2NXD - chains B and P of the 3 polymer chains in the assembly; structure by X-ray diffraction, 2.00 A resolution.

[Chain B]
Name: Protease retropepsin
Source organism: HIV-1 M:B_ARV2/SF2
Notes: EC 3.4.23.16
UniProtKB: O38732 (O38732_9HIV1); numbering as in UniProt (aligned over 1-99)
Chain sequence (99 residues; each row starts with the number of its first residue):
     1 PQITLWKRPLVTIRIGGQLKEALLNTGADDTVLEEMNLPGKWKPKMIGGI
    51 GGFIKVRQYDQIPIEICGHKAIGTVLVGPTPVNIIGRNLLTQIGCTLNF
Construct notes: engineered mutation K7 (Gln in O38732), N25 (Asp in O38732)

[Chain P]
Name: Analogue of RT-RH pol protease substrate peptide
Notes: fragment: decapeptide fragment; engineered mutation(s): EP3D/TP2I//VP2'L
Chain sequence (10 residues; row label = number of the first residue in the row):
     1 GADIFYLDGA
Not modelled in the structure: 1, 10

[How chain B and chain P interact]
Pairs across the interface - 24 pairs, chain B then chain P:
  R8(B) with D3(P); F5(P)
  L23(B) with F5(P), hydrophobic
  N25(B) with F5(P), hydrogen bond (side chain-backbone)
  G27(B) with Y6(P); L7(P), hydrogen bond (backbone-backbone)
  A28(B) with L7(P)
  D29(B) with L7(P), hydrogen bond (backbone-backbone); D8(P); G9(P), hydrogen bond (side chain-backbone)
  D30(B) with L7(P); G9(P)
  V32(B) with L7(P), hydrophobic
  K45(B) with G9(P)
  I47(B) with L7(P), hydrophobic; D8(P)
  G48(B) with Y6(P); L7(P); D8(P), hydrogen bond (backbone-backbone)
  G49(B) with Y6(P)
  I50(B) with I4(P), hydrophobic
  P81(B) with F5(P), hydrophobic
  V82(B) with F5(P), hydrophobic
  I84(B) with F5(P), hydrophobic
Also at the interface, not in a pair above, chain B (17 interface residues in all): M46

[Summary]
The interface between chain B and chain P involves 17 residues on one side and 7 on the other; the contacts
include 5 hydrogen bonds. Polar contacts include N25(B)-F5(P), D29(B)-G9(P) and G27(B)-L7(P).
Chain B is Protease retropepsin (HIV-1 M:B_ARV2/SF2) and chain P is Analogue of RT-RH pol protease substrate
peptide; the structure, Structure of HIV-1 protease D25N complexed with rt-rh analogue peptide
GLY-ALA-ASP-ILE-PHE*TYR-LEU-ASP-GLY-ALA, was determined by X-ray diffraction, deposited together with 2NXL and
2NXM.
